4I5F - chains A and D of the 4 polymer chains in the assembly; structure by X-ray diffraction, 2.10 A resolution.

== Chain A (and D) ==
Protein: Alclohol dehydrogenase/short-chain dehydrogenase
From: Ralstonia sp
Notes: chain D of this document is another copy of the same molecule, construct and numbering; everything in this record applies to it too
UniProtKB: C0IR58 (C0IR58_9RALS); residue numbers follow UniProt; this construct covers 2-249
Amino-acid sequence (262 residues; numbered -12 to 249; the number before each row is that of its first residue; numbers below 1 keep their minus sign (Met-12 is residue -12)):
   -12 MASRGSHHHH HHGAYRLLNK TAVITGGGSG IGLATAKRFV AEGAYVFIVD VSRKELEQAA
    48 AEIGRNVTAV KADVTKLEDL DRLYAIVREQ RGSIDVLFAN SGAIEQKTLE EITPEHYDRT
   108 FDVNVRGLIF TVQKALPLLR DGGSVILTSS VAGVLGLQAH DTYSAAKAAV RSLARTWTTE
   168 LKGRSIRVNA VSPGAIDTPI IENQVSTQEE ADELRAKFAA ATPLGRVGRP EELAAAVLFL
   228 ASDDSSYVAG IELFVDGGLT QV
Not modelled in the structure: -12 to 0, 187-202
Construct notes: expression tag (-12 to 1); engineered mutation Gly15 (Asn in C0IR58), Asp37 (Gly in C0IR58), Val38 (Arg in C0IR58), Ser39 (Arg in C0IR58)

== Interface between chain A and chain D ==
Residue-residue contacts - 4 pairs, chain A then chain D:
  Leu142(A) - Val249(D)
  Gly143(A) - Val249(D)  hydrogen bond (backbone-backbone)
  Val249(A) - Leu142(D)
  Val249(A) - Gly143(D)  hydrogen bond (backbone-backbone)
Other interface residues (no listed pair), chain A (4 interface residues in all): Val141
Other interface residues (no listed pair), chain D (4 interface residues in all): Gln248

== Summary ==
The chain A/chain D interface involves 4 residues from each chain; the contacts include 2 hydrogen bonds. Its
one hydrogen bond, Gly143(A)-Val249(D), is backbone to backbone.
Chain A and chain D are both Alclohol dehydrogenase/short-chain dehydrogenase (Ralstonia sp); the structure,
Crystal structure of Ralstonia sp. alcohol dehydrogenase mutant N15G, G37D, R38V, R39S, was determined by
X-ray diffraction together with 4I5D, 4I5E and 4I5G from the same study.
